PDB entry 3KGU | X-ray diffraction, 1.85 A resolution | chains A and B

[Chain A (and B)]
Name: Transthyretin
Source organism: Homo sapiens
Notes: chain B of this document is another copy of the same molecule, construct and numbering; everything in this record applies to it too
UniProtKB: P02766 (TTHY_HUMAN); residues 1-127 here correspond to UniProt positions 21-147 (UniProt number = residue number + 20)
Chain sequence (127 residues; numbered 1 to 127; the number before each row is that of its first residue):
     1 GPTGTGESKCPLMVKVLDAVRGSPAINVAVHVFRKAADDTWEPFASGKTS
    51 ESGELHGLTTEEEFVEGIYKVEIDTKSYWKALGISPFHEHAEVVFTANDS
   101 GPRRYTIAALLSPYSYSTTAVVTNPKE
Disordered / not traced: 1-9, 125-127
Ligand contacts: genistein (GEN): K15, L17, E54, A108, L110, S117, T119, V121
UniProt features mapped onto this chain:
  - binding site (L-thyroxine): K15, E54, S117
  - modified residue: C10 (Sulfocysteine), E42 (4-carboxyglutamate), S52 (Phosphoserine)
  - glycosylation: N98 (N-linked (GlcNAc...) asparagine)

[Chain A / chain B interface]
Contacting residue pairs - 39 pairs, chain A then chain B:
  F87(A) - F95(B)
  F87(A) - T96(B)
  F87(A) - Y105(B)  hydrophobic
  F87(A) - I107(B)  hydrophobic
  F87(A) - A120(B)  hydrophobic
  H88(A) - V93(B)
  H88(A) - V94(B)
  H88(A) - T118(B)
  E89(A) - V94(B)  hydrogen bond (backbone-backbone)
  E89(A) - T96(B)  hydrogen bond
  H90(A) - V94(B)
  E92(A) - E92(B)
  E92(A) - Y116(B)  hydrogen bond (backbone-side chain)
  V93(A) - H88(B)
  V94(A) - H88(B)
  V94(A) - E89(B)  hydrogen bond (backbone-backbone)
  V94(A) - H90(B)
  V94(A) - E92(B)
  F95(A) - F87(B)  hydrophobic
  T96(A) - E89(B)  hydrogen bond
  Y105(A) - F87(B)  hydrophobic
  I107(A) - F87(B)  hydrophobic
  Y114(A) - T119(B)  hydrogen bond (backbone-side chain)
  Y114(A) - A120(B)  hydrogen bond (backbone-backbone)
  S115(A) - T118(B)  hydrogen bond (side chain-backbone)
  S115(A) - T119(B)  hydrogen bond
  Y116(A) - E92(B)  hydrogen bond (side chain-backbone)
  Y116(A) - S117(B)
  Y116(A) - T118(B)  hydrogen bond (backbone-backbone)
  S117(A) - Y116(B)
  S117(A) - S117(B)
  T118(A) - H88(B)
  T118(A) - S115(B)  hydrogen bond (backbone-side chain)
  T118(A) - Y116(B)  hydrogen bond (backbone-backbone)
  T119(A) - Y114(B)  hydrogen bond (side chain-backbone)
  T119(A) - S115(B)  hydrogen bond
  A120(A) - F87(B)  hydrophobic
  A120(A) - Y114(B)  hydrogen bond (backbone-backbone)
  V122(A) - Y114(B)  hydrophobic
Interface residues without a listed pair, chain A (21 interface residues in all): I68, K76
Interface residues without a listed pair, chain B (21 interface residues in all): I68, K76, V122

[Overview]
The chain A/chain B interface involves 21 residues from each chain, with 16 hydrogen bonds. Among the polar
pairs are E89(A)-T96(B), E92(A)-Y116(B) and Y114(A)-T119(B). Chain A binds genistein. From UniProt: 3
L-thyroxine-binding residues on chain A.
Chain A and chain B are both Transthyretin (Homo sapiens); the structure, Wild type human transthyretin (TTR)
complexed with genistein (TTRwt:GEN) pH 7.5, was determined by X-ray diffraction (same publication as 3KGS and
3KGT).
